7MN8 - chains C and D of the 5 polymer chains in the assembly; structure by electron microscopy, 3.45 A resolution.

# Chain C
Name: Trastuzumab Fab Light Chain
From: Homo sapiens
Notes: antibody fragment or engineered binder
Sequence (225 residues; numbered 1 to 225; the number before each row is that of its first residue):
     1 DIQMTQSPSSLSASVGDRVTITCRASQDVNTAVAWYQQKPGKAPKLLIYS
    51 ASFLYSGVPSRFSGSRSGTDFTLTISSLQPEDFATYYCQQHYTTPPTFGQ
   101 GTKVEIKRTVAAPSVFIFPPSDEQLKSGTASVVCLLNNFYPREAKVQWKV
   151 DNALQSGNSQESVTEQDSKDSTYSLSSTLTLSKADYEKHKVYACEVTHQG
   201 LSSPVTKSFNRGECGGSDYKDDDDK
Unresolved in the structure: 215-225
Disulfides: Cys23-Cys88, Cys134-Cys194

# Chain D
Name: Trastuzumab Fab Heavy Chain
From: Homo sapiens
Notes: antibody fragment or engineered binder
Sequence (237 residues; row label = number of the first residue in the row):
     1 EVQLVESGGGLVQPGGSLRLSCAASGFNIKDTYIHWVRQAPGKGLEWVAR
    51 IYPTNGYTRYADSVKGRFTISADTSKNTAYLQMNSLRAEDTAVYYCSRWG
   101 GDGFYAMDYWGQGTLVTVSSASTKGPSVFPLAPSSKSTSGGTAALGCLVK
   151 DYFPEPVTVSWNSGALTSGVHTFPAVLQSSGLYSLSSVVTVPSSSLGTQT
   201 YICNVNHKPSNTKVDKKVEPKSCDKTHTGGSHHHHHH
Unresolved in the structure: 221-237
Disulfides: Cys22-Cys96, Cys147-Cys203

# Interface between chain C and chain D
Contacting residue pairs - 71 pairs, chain C then chain D:
  Tyr36(C) with Ala106(D); Met107(D), hydrogen bond (side chain-backbone); Trp110(D)
  Gln38(C) with Gln39(D), hydrogen bond; Tyr95(D), hydrogen bond
  Gly41(C) with Gln112(D), hydrogen bond (backbone-side chain)
  Lys42(C) with Gln112(D)
  Ala43(C) with Tyr95(D), hydrophobic; Gly111(D); Gln112(D)
  Pro44(C) with Leu45(D), hydrophobic; Trp110(D), hydrogen bond (backbone-side chain)
  Lys45(C) with Trp110(D); Gly111(D), hydrogen bond (side chain-backbone)
  Leu46(C) with Phe104(D), hydrophobic; Met107(D); Asp108(D)
  Tyr49(C) with Phe104(D), hydrophobic
  Tyr55(C) with Phe104(D), hydrophobic; Asp108(D), hydrogen bond
  Tyr87(C) with Gln39(D), hydrogen bond; Gly44(D); Leu45(D), hydrophobic
  Gln89(C) with Met107(D)
  His91(C) with Trp99(D); Tyr105(D), hydrogen bond (side chain-backbone)
  Thr94(C) with Arg59(D), hydrogen bond (backbone-side chain)
  Pro95(C) with Trp47(D), hydrophobic
  Pro96(C) with Trp47(D)
  Phe98(C) with Val37(D), hydrophobic; Leu45(D); Trp47(D)
  Ser114(C) with Ser139(D), hydrogen bond
  Phe116(C) with Lys136(D); Ser137(D); Ala144(D), hydrophobic
  Ile117(C) with Lys136(D), hydrogen bond (backbone-backbone)
  Phe118(C) with Leu131(D), hydrophobic; Ala132(D); Ser137(D); Ala144(D); Leu145(D), hydrophobic; Gly146(D); Val188(D), hydrophobic
  Pro119(C) with Leu131(D)
  Ser121(C) with Phe129(D); Pro130(D)
  Glu123(C) with Lys216(D), salt bridge
  Gln124(C) with Phe129(D)
  Ser127(C) with Phe129(D)
  Ser131(C) with Leu148(D)
  Leu135(C) with Phe173(D), hydrophobic; Val188(D), hydrophobic
  Asn137(C) with His171(D); Thr190(D)
  Gln160(C) with Val176(D); Leu177(D), hydrogen bond (side chain-backbone); Gln178(D)
  Glu161(C) with Val176(D)
  Ser162(C) with Phe173(D); Pro174(D), hydrogen bond (side chain-backbone)
  Val163(C) with Pro174(D)
  Thr164(C) with Thr172(D); Phe173(D)
  Ser174(C) with Phe173(D)
  Leu175(C) with Phe173(D)
  Ser176(C) with Phe173(D); Ser186(D)
  Ser208(C) with Lys136(D)
  Phe209(C) with Lys136(D)
  Cys214(C) with Ser134(D), hydrogen bond (backbone-side chain)
Other interface residues (no listed pair), chain C (46 interface residues in all): Ala34, Gln100, Thr129, Val133, Thr178, Lys207
Other interface residues (no listed pair), chain D (45 interface residues in all): Glu46, Arg50, Tyr109, Val128, Thr138, Lys150

# Summary
The interface between chain C and chain D involves 46 residues on one side and 45 on the other, with 15
hydrogen bonds and 1 salt bridge. Polar pairs include Glu123(C)-Lys216(D), Tyr36(C)-Met107(D) and
Gln38(C)-Gln39(D).
Chain C is Trastuzumab Fab Light Chain and chain D is Trastuzumab Fab Heavy Chain, both from Homo sapiens; the
structure, Structure of the HER2/HER3/NRG1b Heterodimer Extracellular Domain bound to Trastuzumab Fab, was
determined by electron microscopy together with 7MN5 and 7MN6 from the same study.
